Entry 2JGA (X-ray diffraction, 3.01 A resolution); this record covers chain A.

== Chain A ==
Name: Cytosolic 5'-nucleotidase III
Organism: Homo sapiens
Notes: EC 3.1.3.5
UniProt: Q9H0P0 (5NT3_HUMAN); numbering as in UniProt (aligned over 14-286)
Amino-acid sequence (292 residues; numbered -5 to 286; the number before each row is that of its first residue; numbers below 1 keep their minus sign (Met-5 is residue -5)):
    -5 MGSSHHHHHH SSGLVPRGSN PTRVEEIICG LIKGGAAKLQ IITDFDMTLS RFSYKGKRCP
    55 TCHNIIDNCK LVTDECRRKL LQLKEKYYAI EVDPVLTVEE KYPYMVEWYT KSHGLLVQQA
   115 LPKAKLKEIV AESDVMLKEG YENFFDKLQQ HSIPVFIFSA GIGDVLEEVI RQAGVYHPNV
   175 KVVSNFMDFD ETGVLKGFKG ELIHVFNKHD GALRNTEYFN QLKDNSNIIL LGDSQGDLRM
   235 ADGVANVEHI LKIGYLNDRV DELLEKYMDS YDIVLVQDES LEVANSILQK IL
Unresolved in the structure: -5 to 13
Sequence notes: conflict Arg72 (Lys in Q9H0P0)
Ion coordination: Mg2+: Asp38, Asp40, Asp227 (together with phosphate ion)

== In short ==
Asp38, Asp40 and Asp227 coordinate Mg2+.
Chain A is Cytosolic 5'-nucleotidase III (Homo sapiens); the structure, Crystal structure of human cytosolic
5'-nucleotidase III in complex with phosphate and magnesium, was determined by X-ray diffraction together with
2JCM, 2JC9, 2J2C and 2CN1 from the same study.
